PDB entry 4XLR | X-ray diffraction, 4.30 A resolution (low resolution: residue-level contacts below are approximate; hydrogen-bond / salt-bridge calls are withheld) | chains D and F of the 10 polymer chains in the assembly

# Chain D
Name: DNA-directed RNA polymerase subunit beta'
From: Thermus aquaticus
Notes: EC 2.7.7.6
Reference sequence: Q9KWU6 (RPOC_THEAQ); numbering as in UniProt (aligned over 1-1524)
Sequence (1524 residues; row label = number of the first residue in the row):
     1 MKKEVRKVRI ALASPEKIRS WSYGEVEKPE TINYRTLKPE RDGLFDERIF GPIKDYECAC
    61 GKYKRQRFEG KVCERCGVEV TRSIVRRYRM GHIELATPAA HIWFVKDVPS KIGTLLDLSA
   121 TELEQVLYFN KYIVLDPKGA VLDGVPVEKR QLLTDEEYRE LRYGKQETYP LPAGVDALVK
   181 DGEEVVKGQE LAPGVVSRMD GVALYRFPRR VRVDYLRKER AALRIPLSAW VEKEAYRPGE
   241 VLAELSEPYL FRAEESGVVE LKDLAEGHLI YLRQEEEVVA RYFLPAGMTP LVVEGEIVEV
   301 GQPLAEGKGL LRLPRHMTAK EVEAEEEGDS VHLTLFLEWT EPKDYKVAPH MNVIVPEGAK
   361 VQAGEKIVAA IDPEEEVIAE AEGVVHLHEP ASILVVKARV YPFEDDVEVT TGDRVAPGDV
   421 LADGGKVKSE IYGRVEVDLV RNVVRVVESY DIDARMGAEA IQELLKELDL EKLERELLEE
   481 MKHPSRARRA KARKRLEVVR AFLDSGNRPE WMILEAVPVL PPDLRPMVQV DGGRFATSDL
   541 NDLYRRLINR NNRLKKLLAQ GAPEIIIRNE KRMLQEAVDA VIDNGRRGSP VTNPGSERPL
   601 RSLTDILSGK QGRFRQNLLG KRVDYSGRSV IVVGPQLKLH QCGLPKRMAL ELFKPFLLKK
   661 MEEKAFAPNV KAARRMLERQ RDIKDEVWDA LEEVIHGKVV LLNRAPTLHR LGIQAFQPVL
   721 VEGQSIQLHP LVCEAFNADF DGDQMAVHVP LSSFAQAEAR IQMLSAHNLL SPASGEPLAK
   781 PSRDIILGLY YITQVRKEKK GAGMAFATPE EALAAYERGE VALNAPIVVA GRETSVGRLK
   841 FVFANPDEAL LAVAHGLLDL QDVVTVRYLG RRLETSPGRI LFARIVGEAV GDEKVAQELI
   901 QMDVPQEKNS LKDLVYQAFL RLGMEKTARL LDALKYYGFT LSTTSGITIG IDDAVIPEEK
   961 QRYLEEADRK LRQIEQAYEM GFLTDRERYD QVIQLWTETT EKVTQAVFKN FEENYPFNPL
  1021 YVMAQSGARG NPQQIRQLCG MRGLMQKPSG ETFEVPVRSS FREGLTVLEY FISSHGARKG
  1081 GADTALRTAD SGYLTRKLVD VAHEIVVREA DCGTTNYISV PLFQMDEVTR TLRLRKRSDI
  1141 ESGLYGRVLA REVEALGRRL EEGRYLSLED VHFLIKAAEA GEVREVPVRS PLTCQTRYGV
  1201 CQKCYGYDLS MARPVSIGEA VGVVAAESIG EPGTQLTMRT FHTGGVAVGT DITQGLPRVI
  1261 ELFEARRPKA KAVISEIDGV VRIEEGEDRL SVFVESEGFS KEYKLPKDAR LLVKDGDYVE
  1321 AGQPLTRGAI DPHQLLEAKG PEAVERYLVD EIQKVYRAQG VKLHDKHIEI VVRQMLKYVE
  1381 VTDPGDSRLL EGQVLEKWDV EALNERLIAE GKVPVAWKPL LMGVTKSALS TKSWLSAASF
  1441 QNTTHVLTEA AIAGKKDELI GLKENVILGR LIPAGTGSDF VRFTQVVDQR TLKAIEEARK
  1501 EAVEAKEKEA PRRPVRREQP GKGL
Unresolved in the structure: 1, 1239-1252, 1506-1524
UniProt features mapped onto this chain:
  - binding site (Zn(2+)): Cys58, Cys60, Cys73, Cys76, Cys1112, Cys1194, Cys1201, Cys1204
  - binding site (Mg(2+)): Asp739, Asp741, Asp743
Ion coordination: Zn2+ site 1: Cys58, Cys60, Cys73, Cys76; Mg2+: Asp739, Asp741, Asp743 (shared with 1 residue of chain Q); Zn2+ site 2: Cys1112, Arg1189, Cys1194, Cys1201, Cys1204

# Chain F
Name: RNA polymerase sigma factor SigA
From: Thermus aquaticus
Reference sequence: Q9EZJ8 (SIGA_THEAQ); residue numbers follow UniProt; this construct covers 92-438
Sequence (347 residues; row label = number of the first residue in the row):
    92 TSDPVRQYLH EIGQVPLLTL EEEIDLARKV EEGMEAIKKL SEATGLDQEL IREVVRAKIL
   152 GTARIQKIPG LKEKPDPKTV EEVDGKLKSL PKELKRYLHI AREGEAARQH LIEANLRLVV
   212 SIAKKYTGRG LSFLDLIQEG NQGLIRAVEK FEYKRRFKFS TYATWWIRQA INRAIADQAR
   272 TIRIPVHMVE TINKLSRTAR QLQQELGREP SYEEIAEAMG PGWDAKRVEE TLKIAQEPVS
   332 LETPIGDEKD SFYGDFIPDE NLPSPVEAAA QSLLSEELEK ALSKLSEREA MVLKLRKGLI
   392 DGREHTLEEV GAYFGVTRER IRQIENKALR KLKYHESRTR KLRDFLE
Unresolved in the structure: 92-93
UniProt features mapped onto this chain:
  - DNA-binding region: Leu398 to Asn417 (H-T-H motif)
  - region: Ser93 to Ile128 (Sigma-70 factor domain-1)
  - motif: Asp226 to Gln229 (Interaction with polymerase core subunit RpoC)

# How chain D and chain F interact
Residue-residue contacts (117; chain D residue first):
  Glu30(D) - Arg274(F)
  Thr31(D) - Thr272(F)
  Thr31(D) - Ile273(F)
  Thr31(D) - Arg274(F)
  Ile32(D) - Arg274(F)
  Tyr34(D) - Arg274(F)
  Tyr34(D) - Pro276(F)
  Tyr34(D) - Met279(F)
  Tyr34(D) - Ile325(F)
  Arg65(D) - Asp392(F)
  Arg65(D) - Gly393(F)
  Arg67(D) - Asp392(F)
  Arg67(D) - Arg394(F)
  Phe68(D) - Arg394(F)
  Ala96(D) - Ile159(F)
  Phe129(D) - Gln98(F)
  Asn130(D) - Gln98(F)
  Glu156(D) - Gln105(F)
  Phe207(D) - Glu112(F)
  Phe207(D) - Glu113(F)
  Phe207(D) - Asp116(F)
  Pro349(D) - Glu112(F)
  Asn352(D) - Arg119(F)
  Ile371(D) - Arg247(F)
  Asp406(D) - Pro182(F)
  Asp406(D) - Lys183(F)
  Asp406(D) - Lys186(F)
  Val407(D) - Lys186(F)
  Val407(D) - His190(F)
  Val409(D) - His190(F)
  Thr410(D) - Leu189(F)
  Thr410(D) - His190(F)
  Thr410(D) - Arg193(F)
  Thr411(D) - Ile150(F)
  Thr411(D) - His190(F)
  Thr411(D) - Arg193(F)
  Val437(D) - His190(F)
  Leu439(D) - His190(F)
  Leu439(D) - Glu194(F)
  Glu459(D) - Ile159(F)
  Met527(D) - Pro329(F)
  Arg534(D) - Gln327(F)
  Arg534(D) - Glu328(F)
  Arg534(D) - Val330(F)
  Phe535(D) - Glu328(F)
  Phe535(D) - Pro329(F)
  Phe535(D) - Val330(F)
  Ala536(D) - Val330(F)
  Thr537(D) - Pro329(F)
  Thr537(D) - Val330(F)
  Thr537(D) - Ser331(F)
  Thr537(D) - Leu332(F)
  Ser538(D) - Leu332(F)
  Ser538(D) - Glu333(F)
  Asp539(D) - Ser331(F)
  Asp539(D) - Glu333(F)
  Asp542(D) - Thr272(F)
  Arg545(D) - Gln269(F)
  Arg545(D) - Ala270(F)
  Arg545(D) - Thr272(F)
  Arg546(D) - Asp226(F)
  Arg546(D) - Gln269(F)
  Asn549(D) - Gln269(F)
  Arg550(D) - Asp226(F)
  Arg553(D) - Asp226(F)
  Arg553(D) - Gln229(F)
  Arg553(D) - Glu230(F)
  Leu557(D) - Gln233(F)
  Ala559(D) - Glu144(F)
  Ala559(D) - Glu164(F)
  Gln560(D) - Arg147(F)
  Gln560(D) - Arg199(F)
  Gln560(D) - Gln233(F)
  Gly561(D) - Arg147(F)
  Gly561(D) - Leu151(F)
  Gly561(D) - Arg199(F)
  Gly561(D) - Gln200(F)
  Ala562(D) - Leu151(F)
  Ala562(D) - Gln200(F)
  Pro563(D) - Gln200(F)
  Pro563(D) - Ile203(F)
  Pro563(D) - Glu204(F)
  Glu564(D) - Arg155(F)
  Ile565(D) - Tyr99(F)
  Ile566(D) - Tyr99(F)
  Ile566(D) - Leu207(F)
  Ile566(D) - Gln229(F)
  Arg568(D) - Glu102(F)
  Asn569(D) - Tyr99(F)
  Asn569(D) - Leu225(F)
  Asn569(D) - Gln229(F)
  Glu570(D) - Gln229(F)
  Arg572(D) - Pro95(F)
  Arg572(D) - Gln98(F)
  Arg572(D) - Glu102(F)
  Met573(D) - Leu225(F)
  Met573(D) - Asp226(F)
  Met573(D) - Gln229(F)
  Asn593(D) - Ser331(F)
  Pro594(D) - Gly221(F)
  Arg598(D) - Ser331(F)
  Arg598(D) - Thr334(F)
  Arg601(D) - Glu333(F)
  Lys654(D) - Val357(F)
  Pro668(D) - Lys432(F)
  Asn669(D) - Leu364(F)
  Asn669(D) - Glu368(F)
  Asn669(D) - Lys432(F)
  Val670(D) - Leu364(F)
  Lys671(D) - Ala361(F)
  Lys671(D) - Leu364(F)
  Lys671(D) - Asp435(F)
  Lys671(D) - Phe436(F)
  Ala672(D) - Asp435(F)
  Arg675(D) - Asp435(F)
  Arg675(D) - Phe436(F)
  Arg675(D) - Leu437(F)
Also at the interface, not in a pair above, chain D (74 interface residues in all): Asp55, Pro98, Arg209, Ala348, His350, Arg455, Pro526, Val528, Leu558, Lys571, Arg587, Gln611, Arg674
Also at the interface, not in a pair above, chain F (80 interface residues in all): Asp94, Ile115, Ile156, Leu181, Asn232, Ile236, Tyr244, Lys245, Arg271, Ile275, Pro335, Asp341, Phe343, Tyr344, Ile348, Asn352, Arg431, Glu438

# Summary
74 residues of chain D face 80 of chain F across their interface. Cys58(D), Cys60(D), Cys73(D) and Cys76(D)
coordinate Zn2+ site 1. The Mg2+ site is built by Asp739(D), Asp741(D) and Asp743(D). UniProt lists 8
Zn2+-binding residues and 3 Mg2+-binding residues on chain D.
Chain D is DNA-directed RNA polymerase subunit beta' and chain F is RNA polymerase sigma factor SigA, both
from Thermus aquaticus; the structure, Crystal structure of T.aquaticus transcription initiation complex with
CarD containing bubble promoter and RNA, was determined by X-ray diffraction, deposited together with 4XLS and
4XAX.
